Entry 4UEA (X-ray diffraction, 2.62 A resolution); this record covers chains C and D.

Chain C:
Protein: Eukaryotic translation initiation factor 4E
Source organism: Drosophila melanogaster
Reference sequence: P48598 (IF4E_DROME); residues 69-248 here correspond to UniProt positions 80-259 (UniProt number = residue number + 11)
Amino-acid sequence (184 residues; numbered 65 to 248; the number before each row is that of its first residue):
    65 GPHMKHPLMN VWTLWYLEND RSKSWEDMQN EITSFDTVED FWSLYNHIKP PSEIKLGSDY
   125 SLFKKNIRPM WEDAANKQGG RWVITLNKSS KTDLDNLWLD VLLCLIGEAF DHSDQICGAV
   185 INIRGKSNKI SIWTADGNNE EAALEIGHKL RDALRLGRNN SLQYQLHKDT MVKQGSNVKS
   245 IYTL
Disordered / not traced: 65-68, 236-248
Sequence notes: expression tag (65-68)
Curated features (UniProtKB/Swiss-Prot):
  - binding site (mRNA): Trp89, Glu90, Trp135, Glu136, Arg188 to Lys193

Chain D:
Protein: Designed 4E-bp
Source organism: Synthetic construct
Amino-acid sequence (44 residues; each row starts with the number of its first residue; numbers below 1 keep their minus sign (Gly-5 is residue -5)):
    -5 GPHMLERYSK VDLLALRYSP LSQTPPGIEL EGRLRRMNIW RTGS
Disordered / not traced: -5 to 0

Chain C / chain D interface:
Contacting residue pairs (51):
  Lys69(C) - Leu15(D)
  His70(C) - Tyr2(D)
  His70(C) - Leu10(D)
  Pro71(C) - Tyr2(D)  hydrogen bond (backbone-side chain)
  Met73(C) - Arg1(D)
  Tyr80(C) - Ile33(D)
  Asn94(C) - Met31(D)
  Glu95(C) - Arg27(D)
  Ile96(C) - Leu24(D)
  Ile96(C) - Arg27(D)
  Ile96(C) - Leu28(D)  hydrophobic
  Ile96(C) - Met31(D)  hydrophobic
  Thr97(C) - Leu24(D)
  Val102(C) - Leu7(D)  hydrophobic
  Val102(C) - Leu10(D)  hydrophobic
  Glu103(C) - Leu15(D)
  Glu103(C) - Ser16(D)
  Trp106(C) - Leu7(D)  hydrogen bond (side chain-backbone)
  Trp106(C) - Leu8(D)  hydrophobic
  Trp106(C) - Leu10(D)
  Trp106(C) - Arg11(D)
  Trp106(C) - Ser16(D)
  Ser107(C) - Ser16(D)  hydrogen bond (backbone-backbone)
  Ser107(C) - Thr18(D)  hydrogen bond (side chain-backbone)
  Ser107(C) - Pro19(D)
  Tyr109(C) - Arg11(D)
  Tyr109(C) - Arg35(D)
  Asn110(C) - Arg11(D)  hydrogen bond
  Asn110(C) - Ser16(D)
  Asn110(C) - Arg35(D)  hydrogen bond (backbone-side chain)
  His111(C) - Gln17(D)
  His111(C) - Thr18(D)
  His111(C) - Pro19(D)
  His111(C) - Pro20(D)
  His111(C) - Trp34(D)
  His111(C) - Arg35(D)  hydrogen bond (backbone-backbone)
  His111(C) - Ser38(D)
  Ile112(C) - Leu28(D)  hydrophobic
  Ile112(C) - Ile33(D)
  Ile112(C) - Arg35(D)  hydrogen bond (backbone-side chain)
  Lys113(C) - Asn32(D)  hydrogen bond
  Lys113(C) - Ile33(D)  hydrogen bond (backbone-backbone)
  Lys113(C) - Trp34(D)
  Tyr124(C) - Ile33(D)
  Leu163(C) - Arg11(D)
  Asp164(C) - Lys4(D)  salt bridge
  Leu167(C) - Leu7(D)
  Ile170(C) - Leu7(D)  hydrophobic
  Gly171(C) - Arg1(D)  hydrogen bond (backbone-backbone)
  Gly171(C) - Tyr2(D)  hydrogen bond (backbone-backbone)
  Gly171(C) - Leu7(D)
Other interface residues (no listed pair), chain C (28 interface residues in all): Leu72, Leu108, Pro114, Glu172
Other interface residues (no listed pair), chain D (24 interface residues in all): Ser13, Thr36

Summary:
The interface between chain C and chain D involves 28 residues on one side and 24 on the other, with 12
hydrogen bonds and 1 salt bridge. Polar contacts include Asp164(C)-Lys4(D), Pro71(C)-Tyr2(D) and
Trp106(C)-Leu7(D). From UniProt: 10 mRNA-binding residues on chain C.
Chain C is Eukaryotic translation initiation factor 4E (Drosophila melanogaster) and chain D is Designed 4E-bp
(Synthetic construct); the structure, Complex of D. melanogaster eIF4E with a designed 4E-binding protein
(Form I), was determined by X-ray diffraction together with 4UE8, 4UE9, 4UEC and 4UED from the same study.
